Entry 1STQ (X-ray diffraction, 1.82 A resolution); this record covers chain A.

# Chain A
Molecule: Cytochrome c peroxidase, mitochondrial
From: Saccharomyces cerevisiae
Notes: EC 1.11.1.5
UniProtKB: P00431 (CCPR_YEAST); residues 1-294 here correspond to UniProt positions 68-361 (UniProt number = residue number + 67)
Chain sequence (294 residues; each row starts with the number of its first residue):
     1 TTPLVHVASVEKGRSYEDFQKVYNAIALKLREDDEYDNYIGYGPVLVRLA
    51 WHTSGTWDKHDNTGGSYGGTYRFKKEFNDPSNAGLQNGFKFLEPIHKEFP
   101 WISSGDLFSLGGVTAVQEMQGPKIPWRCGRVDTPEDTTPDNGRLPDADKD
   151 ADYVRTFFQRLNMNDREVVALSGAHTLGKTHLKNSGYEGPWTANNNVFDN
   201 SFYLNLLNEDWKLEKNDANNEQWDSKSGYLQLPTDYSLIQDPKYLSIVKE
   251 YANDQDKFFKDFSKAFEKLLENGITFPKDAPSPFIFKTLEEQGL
Disordered / not traced: 1-3
Differences from the reference sequence: engineered mutation Ser172 (Met239 in P00431), Thr176 (Ala243 in P00431), Thr192 (Gly259 in P00431), Asn194 (Ala261 in P00431), Asp199 (Thr266 in P00431), Ser201 (Glu268 in P00431), Leu230 (Met297 in P00431), Gln231 (Met298 in P00431)
Curated features (UniProtKB/Swiss-Prot):
  - active site: His52 (Proton acceptor), Trp191 (Tryptophan radical intermediate)
  - binding site (heme b): His175
  - site: Arg48 (Transition state stabilizer)
  - modified residue: Tyr153 (Phosphotyrosine)
Metal / ion sites: heme Fe near His175 (its only coordinating residue here); K+: Thr176, Thr192, Asn194, Val197, Asp199, Ser201
Ligand contacts: heme (HEM): Pro44, Val45, Val47, Arg48, Trp51, Pro145, Asp146, Ala147, Val154, Phe158, Leu171, Ala174, His175, Leu177, Gly178, Lys179, Thr180, His181, Asn184, Ser185, Tyr187, Trp191, Leu232, Thr234, Phe262, Phe266

# In short
Ligands of chain A: heme. Thr176, Thr192, Asn194, Val197, Asp199 and Ser201 form the K+ site. From UniProt:
active-site residues His52 and Trp191 and heme b-binding residue His175.
Chain A is Cytochrome c peroxidase, mitochondrial (Saccharomyces cerevisiae); the structure, Cyrstal Structure
of Cytochrome c Peroxidase Mutant: CcPK2M3, was determined by X-ray diffraction together with 1SOG from the
same study.
